Entry 2OAA (X-ray diffraction, 1.50 A resolution); this record covers chains C and A of the 3 polymer chains in the assembly.

[Chain C]
Molecule: 11-nt DNA strand
Sequence (11 nucleotides; numbered -6 to 4; the number before each row is that of its first residue; numbers below 1 keep their minus sign (DG-6 is residue -6)):
    -6 GGTACCTGGA T
Disordered / not traced: -6
Metal / ion sites: Ca2+ site 1: DC-1, DT0 (shared with Asp50(A) of chain A); Ca2+ site 2: DT0 (shared with Asp50(A), Glu55(A), Ile56(A) of chain A)

[Chain A]
Protein: R.MvaI
From: Kocuria varians
UniProt: Q8RNV5 (Q8RNV5_MICVA); numbering as in UniProt (aligned over 1-246)
Amino-acid sequence (249 residues; each row starts with the number of its first residue; numbers below 1 keep their minus sign (Met-2 is residue -2)):
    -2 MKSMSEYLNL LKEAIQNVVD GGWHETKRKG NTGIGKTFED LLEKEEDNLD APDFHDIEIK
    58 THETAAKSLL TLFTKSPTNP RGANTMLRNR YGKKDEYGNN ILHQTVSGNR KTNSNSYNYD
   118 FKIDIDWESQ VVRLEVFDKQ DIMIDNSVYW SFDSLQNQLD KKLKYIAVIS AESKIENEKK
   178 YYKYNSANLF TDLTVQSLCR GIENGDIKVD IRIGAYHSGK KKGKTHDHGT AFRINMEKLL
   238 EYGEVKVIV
Disordered / not traced: -2 to -1
Construct notes: cloning artifact (-2 to 0)
Metal / ion sites: Ca2+ site 1: Asp50 (shared with DC-1(C), DT0(C) of chain C); Ca2+ site 2: Asp50, Glu55, Ile56 (shared with DT0(C) of chain C); Ca2+ site 3: Asp121, Ile122
From the paper describing this entry:
  - catalytic residues: Glu36, Asp50, Glu55, Lys57
  - Ca2+ coordination: Asp50, Glu55, Ile56
  - conformationally variable residues (loop rearrangement): Glu40 to Lys57
  - binding site for the 11-nt DNA strand: Lys64
  - binding site for the 11-nt DNA strand (chain C): Asn28, Thr29, Thr68, Lys72, Arg85, Lys159, Arg209, Asp224, His225, Arg230
  - binding site for the 11-nt DNA strand: Arg25, Asn28, Asn45, Lys90, His100, Thr102, Arg107, Lys205, Asp207, Tyr213, His214, His223, His225

[Interface between chain C and chain A]
Contacting residue pairs - 46 pairs, chain C then chain A:
  DG-5(C) with Lys218(A), base contact
  DT-4(C) with Thr82(A), hydrogen bond to the phosphate; Arg85(A), salt bridge to the phosphate; Lys218(A), hydrogen bond to the base; Thr222(A), phosphate contact
  DA-3(C) with Ser73(A), sugar contact; Tyr213(A), hydrogen bond to the base; Asp224(A), base contact
  DC-2(C) with Asn45(A), sugar contact; Asp47(A), phosphate contact; Thr71(A), sugar contact; Lys72(A), salt bridge to the phosphate; Ser73(A), hydrogen bond to the phosphate; Asp224(A), hydrogen bond to the base; His225(A), base contact; Gly226(A), base contact
  DC-1(C) with Asp44(A), sugar contact; Asn45(A), sugar contact; Leu46(A), sugar contact; Asp47(A), phosphate contact; Thr71(A), hydrogen bond to the phosphate; Lys159(A), salt bridge to the phosphate; His225(A), hydrogen bond to the base
  DT0(C) with Thr29(A), hydrogen bond to the base; Gly32(A), phosphate contact; Glu36(A), sugar contact; Asp50(A), phosphate contact; Glu55(A), phosphate contact; Lys159(A), salt bridge to the phosphate; Arg209(A), hydrogen bond to the base
  DG1(C) with Asn28(A), hydrogen bond to the base; Ile31(A), phosphate contact; Gly32(A), phosphate contact; Lys57(A), phosphate contact; Thr58(A), hydrogen bond to the phosphate; Thr68(A), hydrogen bond to the base; Arg209(A), hydrogen bond to the base; Arg230(A), hydrogen bond to the base
  DG2(C) with Asn28(A), hydrogen bond to the phosphate; Ile31(A), phosphate contact; His59(A), phosphate contact; Glu60(A), hydrogen bond to the phosphate; Ala63(A), sugar contact; Ser65(A), base contact; Arg230(A), hydrogen bond to the base
  DA3(C) with Ala63(A), phosphate contact
Also at the interface, not in a pair above, chain A (36 interface residues in all): Phe70, Lys177, Asp207, His223

[Overview]
9 residues of chain C and 36 residues of chain A are in contact; the contacts include 17 hydrogen bonds and 4
salt bridges. Among the polar pairs are DT-4(C)-Lys218(A), DA-3(C)-Tyr213(A) and DC-2(C)-Asp224(A). From the
paper: catalytic residues Glu36(A), Asp50(A) and Glu55(A) among others; a binding site for the 11-nt DNA
strand at Lys64(A), Arg25(A) and Asn28(A) among others.
Here chain C is an 11-nt DNA strand and chain A is R.MvaI (Kocuria varians). Entry 2OAA (Restriction
endonuclease MvaI-cognate DNA substrate complex) was determined by X-ray diffraction together with 2OA9 from
the same study.
